PDB entry 8UXZ | electron microscopy, 3.20 A resolution | chains F and I of the 9 polymer chains in the assembly

Chain F:
Protein: Biotin carboxyl carrier protein of acetyl-CoA carboxylase
Organism: Escherichia coli
Reference sequence: P0ABD8 (BCCP_ECOLI); numbering as in UniProt (aligned over 80-156)
Amino-acid sequence (77 residues; numbered 80 to 156; the number before each row is that of its first residue):
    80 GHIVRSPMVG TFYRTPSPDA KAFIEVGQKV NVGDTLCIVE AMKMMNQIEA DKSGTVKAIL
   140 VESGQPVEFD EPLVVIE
Glycans and other covalent adducts: biotin (BTN) linked to K122
Ligand contacts: biotin (BTN): Y92, P97, E119, M124
Swiss-Prot annotation at these positions:
  - modified residue: K122 (N6-biotinyllysine)

Chain I:
Protein: Acetyl-coenzyme A carboxylase carboxyl transferase subunit beta
Organism: Escherichia coli
Notes: EC 2.1.3.15
Reference sequence: P0A9Q5 (ACCD_ECOLI); numbering as in UniProt (aligned over 2-285)
Amino-acid sequence (284 residues; each row starts with the number of its first residue):
     2 SWIERIKSNI TPTRKASIPE GVWTKCDSCG QVLYRAELER NLEVCPKCDH HMRMTARNRL
    62 HSLLDEGSLV ELGSELEPKD VLKFRDSKKY KDRLASAQKE TGEKDALVVM KGTLYGMPVV
   122 AAAFEFAFMG GSMGSVVGAR FVRAVEQALE DNCPLICFSA SGGARMQEAL MSLMQMAKTS
   182 AALAKMQERG LPYISVLTDP TMGGVSASFA MLGDLNIAEP KALIGFAGPR VIEQTVREKL
   242 PPGFQRSEFL IEKGAIDMIV RRPEMRLKLA SILAKLMNLP APNP
Unresolved in the structure: 23-285

How chain F and chain I interact:
Contacting residue pairs (6):
  K122(F) - I19(I)
  G143(F) - P13(I)
  Q144(F) - N10(I)
  Q144(F) - I11(I)  hydrogen bond (side chain-backbone)
  Q144(F) - P13(I)
  P145(F) - P13(I)
Other interface residues (no listed pair), chain F (5 interface residues in all): M121
Other interface residues (no listed pair), chain I (5 interface residues in all): E21

In short:
The chain F/chain I interface involves 5 residues from each chain; the contacts include 1 hydrogen bond. Its
one hydrogen-bonded contact is Q144(F)-I11(I). Covalently linked biotin: at K122(F).
Here chain F is Biotin carboxyl carrier protein of acetyl-CoA carboxylase and chain I is Acetyl-coenzyme A
carboxylase carboxyl transferase subunit beta, both from Escherichia coli. Entry 8UXZ (E. coli acetyl-CoA
carboxylase, wide stacked local reconstruction, 3.20 Angstrom) was determined by electron microscopy.
